PDB entry 8J4T | electron microscopy, 3.60 A resolution | chains A and B of the 8 polymer chains in the assembly

== Chain A (and B) ==
Molecule: Endonuclease GajA
Organism: Bacillus cereus VD045
Notes: chain B of this document is another copy of the same molecule, construct and numbering; everything in this record applies to it too
Reference sequence: J8H9C1 (GAJA_BACC6); residues 1-578 here = UniProt positions 1-578
Sequence (598 residues; numbered -19 to 578; the number before each row is that of its first residue; numbers below 1 keep their minus sign (Met-19 is residue -19)):
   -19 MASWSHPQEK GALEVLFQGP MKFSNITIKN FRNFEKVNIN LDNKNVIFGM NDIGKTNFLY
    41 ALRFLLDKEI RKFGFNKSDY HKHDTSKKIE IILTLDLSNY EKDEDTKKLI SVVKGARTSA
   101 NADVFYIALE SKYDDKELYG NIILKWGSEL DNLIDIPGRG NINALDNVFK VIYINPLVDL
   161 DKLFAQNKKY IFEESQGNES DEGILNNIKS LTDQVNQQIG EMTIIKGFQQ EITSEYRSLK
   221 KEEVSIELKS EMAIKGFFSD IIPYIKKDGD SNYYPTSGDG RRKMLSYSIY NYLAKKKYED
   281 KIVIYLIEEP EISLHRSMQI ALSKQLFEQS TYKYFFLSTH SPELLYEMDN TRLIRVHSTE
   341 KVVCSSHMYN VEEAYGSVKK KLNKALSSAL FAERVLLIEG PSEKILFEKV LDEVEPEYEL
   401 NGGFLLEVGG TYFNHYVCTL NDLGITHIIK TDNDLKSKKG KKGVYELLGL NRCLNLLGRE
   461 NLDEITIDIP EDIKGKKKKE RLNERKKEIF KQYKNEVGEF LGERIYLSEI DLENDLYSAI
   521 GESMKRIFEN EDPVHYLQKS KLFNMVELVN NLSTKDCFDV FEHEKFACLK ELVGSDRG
Disordered / not traced: -19 to -2, 157-262, 576-578
Sequence notes: initiating methionine (-19); expression tag (-18 to 0)
Swiss-Prot annotation at these positions:
  - binding site (ATP): Asp32 to Thr36
  - binding site (a divalent metal cation): Glu379, Glu383, Asp463, Glu464, Glu513
  - site (Interaction with GajB): Lys94, Arg97
  - mutagenesis: Lys35 (K35A: Retains endonuclease activity), His320 (H320A: Retains endonuclease activity, ATP only partially inhibits endonuclease activity), Glu379 (E379A: Loss of endonuclease activity), Asp511 (D511A: Loss of endonuclease activity), Lys541 (K541A: Loss of endonuclease activity)
Reported in the primary citation:
  - catalytic residues: Glu379, Glu383, Asp432, Asp434, Asp511
  - specificity-determining residues: Lys436 to Lys442
  - mutagenesis - K436A/K438A/K439A/K441A/K442A: increased catalytic activity
  - mutagenesis - K474A/K476A/K477A/K478A/K479A, R481A/R485A/K487A/K491A: unchanged catalytic activity

== How chain A and chain B interact ==
Residue-residue contacts (80; chain A residue first):
  Met30(A) with His295(B)
  Asp32(A) with Ser293(B), hydrogen bond
  Glu289(A) with Ile292(B)
  Ile292(A) with Glu289(B); Ile292(B)
  Ser293(A) with Asp32(B), hydrogen bond
  His295(A) with Met30(B); His320(B); Phe371(B)
  Arg296(A) with Glu399(B), salt bridge; Gly403(B); Phe404(B)
  Ser297(A) with Glu399(B); Leu400(B)
  Ala301(A) with Leu400(B)
  Lys304(A) with Glu397(B), salt bridge; Leu400(B)
  His320(A) with His295(B)
  Pro322(A) with Glu323(B)
  Glu323(A) with Pro322(B); Glu323(B)
  Ala354(A) with Asn550(B)
  Ser357(A) with Lys389(B); Val549(B); Asn550(B), hydrogen bond
  Lys360(A) with Glu388(B); Asp392(B)
  Lys361(A) with Ile385(B)
  Lys364(A) with Lys384(B); Glu388(B); Glu399(B), salt bridge
  Phe371(A) with His295(B)
  Pro381(A) with Pro381(B); Glu407(B)
  Lys384(A) with Lys364(B)
  Ile385(A) with Lys361(B)
  Glu388(A) with Lys360(B); Lys364(B)
  Lys389(A) with Ser357(B)
  Asp392(A) with Lys360(B)
  Glu397(A) with Lys304(B), salt bridge
  Glu399(A) with Arg296(B), salt bridge; Ser297(B); Lys364(B), salt bridge
  Leu400(A) with Ser297(B); Ala301(B); Lys304(B)
  Gly403(A) with Arg296(B)
  Phe404(A) with Arg296(B)
  Glu407(A) with Pro381(B); Glu407(B)
  Gly410(A) with Leu542(B); Val546(B)
  Thr411(A) with Val546(B)
  Asp434(A) with Ser540(B)
  Lys436(A) with Tyr536(B), hydrogen bond; Ser540(B); Phe543(B); Asn544(B), hydrogen bond
  Ser437(A) with Tyr536(B), hydrogen bond (backbone-side chain)
  Lys438(A) with Phe528(B); Tyr536(B)
  Leu448(A) with Phe543(B), hydrophobic
  Arg452(A) with Phe543(B)
  Phe528(A) with Lys438(B)
  Tyr536(A) with Lys436(B), hydrogen bond; Ser437(B), hydrogen bond (side chain-backbone); Lys438(B)
  Ser540(A) with Asp434(B); Lys436(B)
  Leu542(A) with Gly410(B)
  Phe543(A) with Lys436(B); Leu448(B), hydrophobic; Arg452(B)
  Asn544(A) with Lys436(B), hydrogen bond
  Val546(A) with Gly410(B); Thr411(B)
  Val549(A) with Ser357(B)
  Asn550(A) with Ala354(B); Ser357(B), hydrogen bond
Also at the interface, not in a pair above, chain A (60 interface residues in all): Gly29, Leu294, Ile300, Val358, Glu379, Tyr398, Gly409, Lys441, Lys474, Gly475, Lys539, Glu547
Also at the interface, not in a pair above, chain B (60 interface residues in all): Gly29, Leu294, Ile300, Val358, Glu379, Tyr398, Gly409, Lys441, Lys474, Gly475, Lys539, Glu547

== Overview ==
The chain A/chain B interface involves 60 residues from each chain, with 10 hydrogen bonds and 6 salt bridges.
Polar pairs include Arg296(A)-Glu399(B), Lys304(A)-Glu397(B) and Lys364(A)-Glu399(B). The paper reports
catalytic residues Glu379(A), Glu383(A) and Asp432(A) among others; K436A/K438A/K439A/K441A/K442A of chain A
increase catalytic activity; 3 substitutions were tested in all.
Both chains are Endonuclease GajA (Bacillus cereus VD045). Entry 8J4T (GajA-GajB complex) was determined by
electron microscopy.
